PDB entry 3A9Q | X-ray diffraction, 1.90 A resolution | chains J and R of the 24 polymer chains in the assembly

# Chain J (and R)
Protein: Ferritin-4, chloroplastic
From: Glycine max
Notes: EC 1.16.3.1; chain R of this document is another copy of the same molecule, construct and numbering; everything in this record applies to it too
UniProtKB: Q948P5 (FRI4_SOYBN); residues 1-212 here correspond to UniProt positions 36-247 (UniProt number = residue number + 35)
Amino-acid sequence (212 residues; each row starts with the number of its first residue):
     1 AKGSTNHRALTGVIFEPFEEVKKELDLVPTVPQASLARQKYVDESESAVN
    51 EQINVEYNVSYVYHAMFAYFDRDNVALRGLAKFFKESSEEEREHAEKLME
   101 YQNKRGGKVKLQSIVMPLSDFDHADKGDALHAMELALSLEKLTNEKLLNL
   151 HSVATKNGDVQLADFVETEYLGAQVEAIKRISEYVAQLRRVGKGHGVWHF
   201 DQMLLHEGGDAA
Unresolved in the structure: 1-13, 208-212 (chain R: 1-11, 208-212)
Sequence notes: engineered mutation Ala-173 (Glu208 in Q948P5)
Metal / ion sites: Ca2+ site 1: Glu-56, Glu-91, His-94; Ca2+ site 2: Glu-93, Glu-96; Ca2+ site 3: Asp-164, Thr-168; Ca2+ site 4: Glu-167 (shared with 1 residue of chain N)
What the authors report for this chain:
  - mutagenesis - E173A: abolished binding to Ca2+
  - mutagenesis - E173A (2.2-fold): decreased catalytic activity on iron oxidation
  - catalytic residues: Glu-56, Tyr-63, Glu-91, His-94, Glu-140, Gln-174 (by similarity / conservation)

# How chain J and chain R interact
Residue-residue contacts (30; chain J residue first):
  Lys-179(J) / Asp-71(R)  salt bridge
  Lys-179(J) / Asp-73(R)
  Ser-182(J) / Asp-73(R)
  Glu-183(J) / Asp-73(R)
  Glu-183(J) / Ala-76(R)
  Ala-186(J) / Asp-73(R)
  Ala-186(J) / Asn-74(R)
  Ala-186(J) / Ala-76(R)  hydrophobic
  Gln-187(J) / Ala-76(R)
  Gln-187(J) / Arg-78(R)  hydrogen bond
  Gln-187(J) / Trp-198(R)  hydrogen bond
  Arg-190(J) / Val-75(R)  hydrogen bond (side chain-backbone)
  Arg-190(J) / Leu-77(R)
  Arg-190(J) / Asp-128(R)  salt bridge
  Arg-190(J) / Gly-194(R)
  Arg-190(J) / His-195(R)
  Arg-190(J) / Val-197(R)
  Arg-190(J) / Trp-198(R)
  Val-191(J) / His-195(R)
  Val-191(J) / Trp-198(R)  hydrophobic
  His-195(J) / His-195(R)
  Gly-196(J) / His-195(R)
  His-199(J) / His-195(R)  hydrogen bond
  His-199(J) / Trp-198(R)
  His-199(J) / His-199(R)
  Phe-200(J) / Trp-198(R)  hydrophobic
  Met-203(J) / Arg-78(R)
  Met-203(J) / Trp-198(R)  hydrophobic
  Met-203(J) / Gln-202(R)
  Glu-207(J) / Arg-78(R)  salt bridge

# Overview
Chain J and chain R form an interface of 13 and 14 residues respectively, with 4 hydrogen bonds and 3 salt
bridges. Polar contacts include Lys-179(J)/Asp-71(R), Arg-190(J)/Asp-128(R) and Glu-207(J)/Arg-78(R). The
paper reports catalytic residues Glu-56(J), Tyr-63(J) and Glu-91(J) among others; E173A of chain J abolishes
binding to Ca2+.
Both chains are Ferritin-4, chloroplastic (Glycine max). Entry 3A9Q (Crystal Structure Analysis of E173A
variant of the soybean ferritin SFER4) was determined by X-ray diffraction, deposited together with 3A68.
